Entry 7JPS (electron microscopy, 4.40 A resolution (low resolution: residue-level contacts below are approximate; hydrogen-bond / salt-bridge calls are withheld)); this record covers chains C and E of the 7 polymer chains in the assembly.

== Chain C ==
Protein: Origin recognition complex subunit 3
Source organism: Homo sapiens
Reference sequence: Q9UBD5 (ORC3_HUMAN), isoform Q9UBD5-2; the construct has insertions or renumbered stretches relative to UniProt, so the offset changes along the chain: 1-501 = UniProt 1-501; 547-711 = UniProt 548-712
Sequence (712 residues; each row starts with the number of its first residue; note: 45 numbers in that range are skipped by the numbering (no residue carries them; nothing is unmodelled there); a row labelled like 501A-501Z holds insertion residues (501A, then the next letters in order)):
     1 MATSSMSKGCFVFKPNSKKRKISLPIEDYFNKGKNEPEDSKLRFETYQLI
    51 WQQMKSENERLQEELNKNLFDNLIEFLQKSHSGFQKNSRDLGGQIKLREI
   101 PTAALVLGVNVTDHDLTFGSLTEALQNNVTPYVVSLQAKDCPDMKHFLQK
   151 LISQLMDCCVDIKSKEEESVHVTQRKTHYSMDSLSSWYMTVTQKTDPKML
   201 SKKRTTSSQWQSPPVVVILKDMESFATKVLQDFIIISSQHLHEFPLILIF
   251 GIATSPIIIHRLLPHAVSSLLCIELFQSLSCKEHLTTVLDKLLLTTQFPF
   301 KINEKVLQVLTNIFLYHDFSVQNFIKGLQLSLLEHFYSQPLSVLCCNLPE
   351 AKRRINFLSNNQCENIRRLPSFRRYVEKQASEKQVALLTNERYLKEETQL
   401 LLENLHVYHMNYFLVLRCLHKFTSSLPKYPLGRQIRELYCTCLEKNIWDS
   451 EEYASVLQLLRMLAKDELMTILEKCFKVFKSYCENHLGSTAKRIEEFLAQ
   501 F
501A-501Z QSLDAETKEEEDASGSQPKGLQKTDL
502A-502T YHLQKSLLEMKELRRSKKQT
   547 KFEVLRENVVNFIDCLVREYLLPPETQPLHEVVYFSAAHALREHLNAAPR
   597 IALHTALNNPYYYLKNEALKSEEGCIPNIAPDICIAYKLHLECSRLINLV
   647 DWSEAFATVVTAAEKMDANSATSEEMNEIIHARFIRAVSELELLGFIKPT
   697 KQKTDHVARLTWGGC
Not modelled in the structure: 1-2, 66, 88-95, 159-176, 194-211, 278-280, 501A-501Z, 502A-502T, 618-623, 638-642, 661-671, 709-711
UniProt features mapped onto this chain:
  - modified residue: Ser23 (Phosphoserine)

== Chain E ==
Protein: Origin recognition complex subunit 5
Source organism: Homo sapiens
Reference sequence: O43913 (ORC5_HUMAN); numbering as in UniProt (aligned over 1-435)
Sequence (435 residues; numbered 1 to 435; the number before each row is that of its first residue):
     1 MPHLENVVLCRESQVSILQSLFGERHHFSFPSIFIYGHTASGKTYVTQTL
    51 LKTLELPHVFVNCVECFTLRLLLEQILNKLNHLSSSEDGCSTEITCETFN
   101 DFVRLFKQVTTAENLKDQTVYIVLDKAEYLRDMEANLLPGFLRLQELADR
   151 NVTVLFLSEIVWEKFRPNTGCFEPFVLYFPDYSIGNLQKILSHDHPPEYS
   201 ADFYAAYINILLGVFYTVCRDLKELRHLAVLNFPKYCEPVVKGEASERDT
   251 RKLWRNIEPHLKKAMQTVYLREISSSQWEKLQKDDTDPGQLKGLSAHTHV
   301 ELPYYSKFILIAAYLASYNPARTDKRFFLKHHGKIKKTNFLKKHEKTSNH
   351 LLGPKPFPLDRLLAILYSIVDSRVAPTANIFSQITSLVTLQLLTLVGHDD
   401 QLDGPKYKCTVSLDFIRAIARTVNFDIIKYLYDFL
Not modelled in the structure: 1-4, 86-91, 286-303, 331-349, 434-435
UniProt features mapped onto this chain:
  - binding site (ATP): Gly37 to Thr44
Ion coordination: Mg2+: Thr44 (together with ATP)
Small-molecule neighbours: ATP (adenosine-5'-triphosphate): Val7, Val8, Leu9, Arg11, His38, Thr39, Ala40, Ser41, Gly42, Lys43, Thr44, Tyr45, Asp125, Lys126, Tyr182, Ile190, Leu222, Lys223, Arg226
Reported in the primary citation:
  - binding site for the 13-nt DNA strand: His398

== How chain C and chain E interact ==
Residue-residue contacts - 44 pairs, chain C then chain E:
  Leu97(C) - Lys223(E)
  Met144(C) - Phe67(E)
  Lys145(C) - Phe67(E)
  His178(C) - Thr68(E)
  His178(C) - Arg70(E)
  His178(C) - Leu71(E)
  Ser180(C) - Leu71(E)
  Asp182(C) - Glu65(E)
  Asp182(C) - Gln75(E)
  Glu223(C) - Leu390(E)
  Glu223(C) - Gln391(E)
  Ile236(C) - Glu65(E)
  Gln239(C) - Asn62(E)
  Gln239(C) - Glu65(E)
  His240(C) - Glu65(E)
  Ala253(C) - Leu390(E)
  Thr254(C) - Leu390(E)
  Ser269(C) - Arg271(E)
  Cys272(C) - Ser274(E)
  Cys272(C) - Ser276(E)
  Ile273(C) - Ser274(E)
  Glu274(C) - Ser274(E)
  Glu274(C) - Ser276(E)
  Glu274(C) - Gln277(E)
  Leu315(C) - Tyr304(E)
  Tyr316(C) - Tyr304(E)
  Tyr316(C) - Tyr305(E)
  His317(C) - Tyr305(E)
  His317(C) - Ser306(E)
  His317(C) - Thr377(E)
  His317(C) - Asn379(E)
  His317(C) - Gln383(E)
  Asn592(C) - Asn379(E)
  Ala593(C) - Thr377(E)
  Ala593(C) - Ala378(E)
  Ala594(C) - Pro376(E)
  Ala594(C) - Thr377(E)
  Arg596(C) - Leu363(E)
  Arg596(C) - Tyr367(E)
  Arg596(C) - Pro376(E)
  Arg596(C) - Phe381(E)
  Arg705(C) - Asp360(E)
  Arg705(C) - Asp403(E)
  Arg705(C) - Pro405(E)
Also at the interface, not in a pair above, chain C (40 interface residues in all): Glu99, Val109, Leu148, Ser224, Asp232, His260, His265, Ser268, Asp318, Arg588, Leu591, Pro595, Ile597, Gly691, Thr707, Trp708
Also at the interface, not in a pair above, chain E (35 interface residues in all): Val64, Tyr129, His227, Leu270, Ser275, Arg373, Ile380

== Summary ==
40 residues of chain C face 35 of chain E across their interface. Ligands of chain E: ATP. From UniProt: 8
ATP-binding residues on chain E. The paper reports a binding site for the 13-nt DNA strand at His398(E).
Here chain C is Origin recognition complex subunit 3 and chain E is Origin recognition complex subunit 5, both
from Homo sapiens. Entry 7JPS (ORC-DNA: Human Origin Recognition Complex (ORC) with DNA bound in the core) was
determined by electron microscopy (same publication as 7JPP, 7JPR, 7JPO and 7JPQ).
